PDB entry 1S13 | X-ray diffraction, 2.29 A resolution | chain A

[Chain A]
Name: Heme oxygenase 1
Organism: Homo sapiens
Notes: EC 1.14.99.3
UniProtKB: P09601 (HMOX1_HUMAN); residues 1-233 here = UniProt positions 1-233
Amino-acid sequence (233 residues; row label = number of the first residue in the row):
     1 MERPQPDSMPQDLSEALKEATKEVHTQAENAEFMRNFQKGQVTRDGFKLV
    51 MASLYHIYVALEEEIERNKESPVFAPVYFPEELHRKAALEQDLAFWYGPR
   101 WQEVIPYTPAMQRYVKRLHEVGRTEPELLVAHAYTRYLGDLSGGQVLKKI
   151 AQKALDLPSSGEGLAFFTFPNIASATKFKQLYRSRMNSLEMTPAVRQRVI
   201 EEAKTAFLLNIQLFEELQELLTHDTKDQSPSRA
Unresolved in the structure: 1-9, 224-233
Bound ions: 2-phenylheme Fe near His25 (its only coordinating residue here)
Residues lining bound ligands: 2-phenylheme (2FH): Lys18, His25, Ala28, Met34, Gln38, Tyr134, Thr135, Arg136, Leu138, Gly139, Ser142, Gly143, Val146, Leu147, Lys179, Arg183, Phe207, Asn210, Phe214
Swiss-Prot annotation at these positions:
  - binding site (heme b): Lys18, His25, Tyr134, Arg183
  - site: Asp140 (Important for catalytic activity)
  - modified residue: Ser229 (Phosphoserine)
  - mutagenesis: Asp140 (D140A/H/N/F/L: Inactive as a heme oxygenase but active as a peroxidase)
What the authors report for this chain:
  - conformationally variable residues (helix shift): Lys18, Lys22, Leu141 to Ile150
  - catalytic residues: Asp140 (citing earlier work)

[Overview]
Chain A binds 2-phenylheme. Curated annotation (UniProt) lists 4 heme b-binding residues and one mutagenesis
site. The paper reports the catalytic residue Asp140; conformational variability at Lys18, Lys22 and Leu141.
Chain A is Heme oxygenase 1 (Homo sapiens); the structure, Human Heme Oxygenase Oxidatition of alpha- and
gamma-meso-Phenylhemes, was determined by X-ray diffraction, deposited together with 1T5P.
